Entry 5XYV (X-ray diffraction, 2.10 A resolution); this record covers chains B and C of the 4 polymer chains in the assembly.

# Chain B
Name: Rhino
From: Drosophila melanogaster
UniProt: L0CPQ5 (L0CPQ5_DROME); residue numbers follow UniProt; this construct covers 353-418
Sequence (78 residues; row label = number of the first residue in the row):
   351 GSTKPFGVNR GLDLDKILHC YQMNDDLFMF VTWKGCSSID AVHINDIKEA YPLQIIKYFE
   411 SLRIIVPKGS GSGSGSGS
Disordered / not traced: 351-353, 418-428
Differences from the reference sequence: expression tag (351-352); linker (419-428)

# Chain C
Name: Protein deadlock
From: Drosophila melanogaster
UniProt: Q9VIF5 (DEL_DROME); numbering as in UniProt (aligned over 1-60)
Sequence (60 residues; row label = number of the first residue in the row):
     1 MEKLDKIRMS QKLSCWQHIL TTLGTSSKTE QEWNTFFKGF LESWRKPYCI QTSCDPSIPL
Disordered / not traced: 1, 54-60

# Interface between chain B and chain C
Contacting residue pairs (20):
  His369(B) - Thr52(C)
  Tyr408(B) - Thr52(C)
  Ser411(B) - Ser53(C)
  Leu412(B) - Ile50(C)  hydrophobic
  Leu412(B) - Gln51(C)
  Leu412(B) - Thr52(C)
  Leu412(B) - Ser53(C)
  Arg413(B) - Cys49(C)
  Arg413(B) - Ile50(C)
  Arg413(B) - Gln51(C)  hydrogen bond (backbone-backbone)
  Arg413(B) - Ser53(C)  hydrogen bond (side chain-backbone)
  Ile414(B) - Cys49(C)
  Ile415(B) - Tyr48(C)
  Ile415(B) - Cys49(C)  hydrogen bond (backbone-backbone)
  Ile415(B) - Gln51(C)
  Val416(B) - Lys46(C)
  Val416(B) - Pro47(C)
  Pro417(B) - Lys46(C)
  Pro417(B) - Pro47(C)
  Pro417(B) - Cys49(C)  hydrogen bond (backbone-side chain)
Interface residues without a listed pair, chain B (10 interface residues in all): Cys370
Interface residues without a listed pair, chain C (10 interface residues in all): Glu42, Ser43

# Overview
Chain B and chain C each contribute 10 residues to their interface; the contacts include 4 hydrogen bonds.
Polar contacts include Arg413(B)-Ser53(C), Pro417(B)-Cys49(C) and Arg413(B)-Gln51(C).
Here chain B is Rhino and chain C is Protein deadlock, both from Drosophila melanogaster. Entry 5XYV (Crystal
structure of drosophila melanogaster Rhino chromoshadow domain in complex with Deadlock N-terminal domain) was
determined by X-ray diffraction together with 5XYW from the same study.
